PDB entry 4HGF | X-ray diffraction, 1.70 A resolution | chain A

Chain A:
Molecule: Bifunctional P-450/NADPH-P450 reductase
From: Bacillus megaterium
Notes: EC 1.14.14.1, 1.6.2.4; fragment: Heme-binding domain
UniProtKB: P14779 (CPXB_BACME); residues 1-455 here correspond to UniProt positions 2-456 (UniProt number = residue number + 1)
Amino-acid sequence (455 residues; row label = number of the first residue in the row):
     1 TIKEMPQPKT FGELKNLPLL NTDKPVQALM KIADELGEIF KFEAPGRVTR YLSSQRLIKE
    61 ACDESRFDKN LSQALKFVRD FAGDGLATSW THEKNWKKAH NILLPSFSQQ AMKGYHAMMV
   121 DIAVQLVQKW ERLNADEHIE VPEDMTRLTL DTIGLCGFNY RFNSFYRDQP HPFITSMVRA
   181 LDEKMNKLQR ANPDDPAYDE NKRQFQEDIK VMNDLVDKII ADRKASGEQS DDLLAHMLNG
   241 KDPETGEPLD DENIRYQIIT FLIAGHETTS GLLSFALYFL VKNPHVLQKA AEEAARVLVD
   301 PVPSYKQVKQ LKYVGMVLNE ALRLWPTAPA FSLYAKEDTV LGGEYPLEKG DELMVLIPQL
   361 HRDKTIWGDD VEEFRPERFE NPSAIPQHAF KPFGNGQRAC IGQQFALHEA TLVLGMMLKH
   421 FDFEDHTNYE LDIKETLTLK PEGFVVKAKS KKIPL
Disordered / not traced: 186-198
Differences from the reference sequence: engineered mutation Ala87 (Phe88 in P14779), Lys184 (Ala185 in P14779), Ala235 (Thr236 in P14779)
Curated features (UniProtKB/Swiss-Prot):
  - binding site ((9Z)-hexadecenoate): Tyr51
  - binding site (heme): Cys400
  - site: Thr268 (Important for catalytic activity)
Metal / ion sites: heme Fe near Cys400 (its only coordinating residue here)
Ligand contacts:
  - heme (HEM): Lys69, Leu75, Leu86, Ala87, Trp96, Phe107, Ile153, Thr260, Phe261, Ala264, Gly265, Thr268, Thr269, Leu272, Leu322, Thr327, Ala328, Phe331, Pro392, Phe393, Gly394, Gln397, Arg398, Ala399, Cys400, Ile401, Gly402, Phe405, Ala406
  - ethenylbenzene (SYN): Ala87, Ala264, Thr268, Ala328

Summary:
Bound to chain A: heme and ethenylbenzene. UniProt lists (9Z)-hexadecenoate-binding residue Tyr51 and
heme-binding residue Cys400.
Chain A is Bifunctional P-450/NADPH-P450 reductase (Bacillus megaterium); the structure, Crystal structure of
P450 BM3 5F5K heme domain variant complexed with styrene, was determined by X-ray diffraction, deposited
together with 4HGG, 4HGH, 4HGI and 4HGJ.
